8VWI - chains J and K of the 36 polymer chains in the assembly; structure by electron microscopy, 4.71 A resolution (low resolution: residue-level contacts below are approximate; hydrogen-bond / salt-bridge calls are withheld).

# Chain J
Molecule: Occlusion-derived virus envelope protein E27
Source organism: Autographa californica multiple nucleopolyhedrovirus
UniProt: P41702 (E27_NPVAC); residue numbers follow UniProt; this construct covers 1-290
Chain sequence (290 residues; row label = number of the first residue in the row):
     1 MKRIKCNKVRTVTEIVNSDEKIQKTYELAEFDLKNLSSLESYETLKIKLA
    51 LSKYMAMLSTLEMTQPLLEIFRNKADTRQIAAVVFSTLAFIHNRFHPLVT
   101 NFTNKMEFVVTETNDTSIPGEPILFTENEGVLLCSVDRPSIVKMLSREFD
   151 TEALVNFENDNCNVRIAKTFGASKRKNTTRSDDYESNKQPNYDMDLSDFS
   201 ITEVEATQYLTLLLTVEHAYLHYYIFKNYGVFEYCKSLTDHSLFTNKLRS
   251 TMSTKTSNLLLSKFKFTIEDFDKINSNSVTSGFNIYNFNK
Disordered / not traced: 1-37, 173-197, 273-290

# Chain K
Molecule: Protein C42
Source organism: Autographa californica multiple nucleopolyhedrovirus
UniProt: P25695 (C42_NPVAC); residues 1-361 here = UniProt positions 1-361
Chain sequence (361 residues; each row starts with the number of its first residue):
     1 MSAIALYLEINKLRLKIDEPMQLAIWPQLFPLLCDEHQSVQLNTDVLINF
    51 MMHVARKSQNTILNNNAAIASQYAAGNADVVAAPASAQPTPRPVINLFAR
   101 ANAAAPAQPSEELINMRRYRNAARKLIHHYSLNSTSSTEYKISDVVMTMI
   151 FLLRSEKYHSLFKLLETTFDDYTCRPQMTQVQTDTLLDAVRSLLEMPSTT
   201 IDLTTVDIMRSSFARCFNSPIMRYAKIVLLQNVALQRDKRTTLEELLIER
   251 GEKIQMLQPQQYINSGTEIPFCDDAEFLNRLLKHIDPYPLSRMYYNAANT
   301 MFYTTMENYAVSNCKFNIEDYNNIFKVMENIRKHSNKNSNDQDELNIYLG
   351 VQSSNAKRKKY
Disordered / not traced: 1-111, 346-361

# Chain J / chain K interface
Residue-residue contacts (110):
  Leu45(J) - Leu282(K)
  Lys46(J) - Asn340(K)
  Lys48(J) - Ile285(K)
  Lys48(J) - Asp286(K)
  Lys48(J) - Tyr288(K)
  Lys48(J) - Leu290(K)
  Leu49(J) - Leu278(K)
  Ser52(J) - Leu278(K)
  Lys53(J) - Leu278(K)
  Lys53(J) - Gln342(K)
  Lys53(J) - Glu344(K)
  Met57(J) - Pro270(K)
  Met57(J) - Phe271(K)
  Leu61(J) - Pro270(K)
  Arg78(J) - Gln261(K)
  Arg78(J) - Ser265(K)
  Ala81(J) - Gln261(K)
  Phe85(J) - Ile263(K)
  Thr100(J) - Ile269(K)
  Asn104(J) - Ile263(K)
  Asn104(J) - Asn264(K)
  Asn104(J) - Gly266(K)
  Asn104(J) - Thr267(K)
  Asn104(J) - Glu268(K)
  Lys105(J) - Asn264(K)
  Lys105(J) - Gly266(K)
  Met106(J) - Ile263(K)
  Met106(J) - Asn264(K)
  Glu107(J) - Gln261(K)
  Glu107(J) - Tyr262(K)
  Glu107(J) - Asn264(K)
  Phe108(J) - Pro259(K)
  Phe108(J) - Gln260(K)
  Phe108(J) - Gln261(K)
  Phe108(J) - Ile263(K)
  Val109(J) - Pro259(K)
  Val109(J) - Gln260(K)
  Val110(J) - Gln260(K)
  Asn114(J) - Arg250(K)
  Asp115(J) - Glu249(K)
  Asp115(J) - Arg250(K)
  Thr116(J) - Lys253(K)
  Ser117(J) - Arg250(K)
  Ile118(J) - Leu247(K)
  Pro119(J) - Asn308(K)
  Pro119(J) - Tyr309(K)
  Pro119(J) - Ser312(K)
  Gly120(J) - Tyr309(K)
  Thr126(J) - Ile254(K)
  Asn128(J) - Ile254(K)
  Leu133(J) - Pro259(K)
  Ser135(J) - Lys253(K)
  Met144(J) - Ala297(K)
  Met144(J) - Thr300(K)
  Met144(J) - Met301(K)
  Met144(J) - Thr304(K)
  Arg147(J) - Asn296(K)
  Arg147(J) - Thr300(K)
  Arg147(J) - Tyr303(K)
  Arg147(J) - Thr304(K)
  Arg147(J) - Glu307(K)
  Glu148(J) - Asn296(K)
  Asp150(J) - Asn296(K)
  Glu152(J) - Pro289(K)
  Glu152(J) - Arg292(K)
  Glu152(J) - Met293(K)
  Glu152(J) - Tyr295(K)
  Val155(J) - Arg292(K)
  Phe157(J) - Pro289(K)
  Phe157(J) - Arg292(K)
  Phe199(J) - Arg280(K)
  Phe199(J) - Leu281(K)
  Phe199(J) - His284(K)
  Ile201(J) - Leu281(K)
  Ile201(J) - His284(K)
  Thr202(J) - Tyr288(K)
  Glu203(J) - Tyr288(K)
  Glu203(J) - Pro289(K)
  Glu203(J) - Met293(K)
  Thr207(J) - Met293(K)
  Thr211(J) - Ala297(K)
  His218(J) - Phe325(K)
  Asp240(J) - Ile324(K)
  His241(J) - Ile324(K)
  His241(J) - Phe325(K)
  Ser242(J) - Ile324(K)
  Phe244(J) - Ile324(K)
  Phe244(J) - Phe325(K)
  Thr245(J) - Asn323(K)
  Thr245(J) - Ile324(K)
  Thr245(J) - Val327(K)
  Asn246(J) - Val327(K)
  Asn246(J) - Met328(K)
  Asn246(J) - Glu329(K)
  Asn246(J) - Asn330(K)
  Lys247(J) - Glu329(K)
  Leu248(J) - Glu329(K)
  Ser257(J) - Asn340(K)
  Asn258(J) - Asn340(K)
  Phe264(J) - Tyr294(K)
  Lys265(J) - Lys326(K)
  Lys265(J) - Val327(K)
  Lys265(J) - Met328(K)
  Lys265(J) - Glu329(K)
  Phe266(J) - Asn322(K)
  Phe266(J) - Lys326(K)
  Thr267(J) - Asn322(K)
  Ile268(J) - Phe302(K)
  Ile268(J) - Ile318(K)
  Ile268(J) - Asn322(K)
Other interface residues (no listed pair), chain J (70 interface residues in all): Thr44, Thr77, Thr111, Leu124, Phe149, Leu154, Asn156, Leu210, Thr215, Thr239, Leu261
Other interface residues (no listed pair), chain K (64 interface residues in all): Leu243, Leu257, Gln258, Cys272, Thr305, Val311, Tyr321, Asp341

# Summary
70 residues of chain J face 64 of chain K across their interface.
Here chain J is Occlusion-derived virus envelope protein E27 and chain K is Protein C42, both from Autographa
californica multiple nucleopolyhedrovirus. Entry 8VWI (The base complex of the AcMNPV baculovirus nucleocapsid
(Class 1, localised reconstruction)) was determined by electron microscopy.
